8CT7 - chain A; structure by X-ray diffraction, 2.13 A resolution.

== Chain A ==
Protein: Integrase
Source organism: Human immunodeficiency virus 1
UniProt: Q72498 (Q72498_9HIV1); residues 50-210 here correspond to UniProt positions 765-925 (UniProt number = residue number + 715)
Sequence (161 residues; numbered 50 to 210; the number before each row is that of its first residue):
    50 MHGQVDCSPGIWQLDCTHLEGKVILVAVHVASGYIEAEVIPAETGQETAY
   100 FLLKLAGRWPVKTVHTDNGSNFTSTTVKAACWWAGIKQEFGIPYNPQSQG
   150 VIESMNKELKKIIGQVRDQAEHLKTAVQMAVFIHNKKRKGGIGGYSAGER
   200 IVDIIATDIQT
Disordered / not traced: 50-54, 143-148, 189-192
Sequence notes: engineered mutation Lys-185 (Phe900 in Q72498)
Modified / non-standard residues: Cys-65 (S-dimethylarsinoyl-cysteine; CAF); Cys-130 (S-dimethylarsinoyl-cysteine; CAF)
Ligand contacts: L3D ((2S)-tert-butoxy[4-(2,3-dihydropyrano[4,3,2-de]quinolin-7-yl)-2-methylquinolin-3-yl]acetic acid): Gln-95, Ala-98, Tyr-99, Leu-102, Thr-124, Thr-125, Ala-128, Ala-129, Trp-132, Gln-168, Ala-169, Glu-170, His-171, Lys-173, Thr-174, Met-178
Reported in the primary citation:
  - conformationally variable residues (side-chain flip): Trp-131

== In short ==
Bound to chain A: compound L3D. The paper reports conformational variability at Trp-131.
Chain A is Integrase (Human immunodeficiency virus 1); the structure, Catalytic Core Domain of HIV-1 Integrase
(F185K) bound with BI-224436, was determined by X-ray diffraction together with 8CTA and 8CT5 from the same
study.
